PDB entry 2XFF | X-ray diffraction, 1.31 A resolution | chain A

# Chain A
Protein: Beta-amylase
Organism: Hordeum vulgare
Notes: EC 3.2.1.2
Reference sequence: P16098 (AMYB_HORVU); residues 1-535 here = UniProt positions 1-535
Sequence (535 residues; row label = number of the first residue in the row):
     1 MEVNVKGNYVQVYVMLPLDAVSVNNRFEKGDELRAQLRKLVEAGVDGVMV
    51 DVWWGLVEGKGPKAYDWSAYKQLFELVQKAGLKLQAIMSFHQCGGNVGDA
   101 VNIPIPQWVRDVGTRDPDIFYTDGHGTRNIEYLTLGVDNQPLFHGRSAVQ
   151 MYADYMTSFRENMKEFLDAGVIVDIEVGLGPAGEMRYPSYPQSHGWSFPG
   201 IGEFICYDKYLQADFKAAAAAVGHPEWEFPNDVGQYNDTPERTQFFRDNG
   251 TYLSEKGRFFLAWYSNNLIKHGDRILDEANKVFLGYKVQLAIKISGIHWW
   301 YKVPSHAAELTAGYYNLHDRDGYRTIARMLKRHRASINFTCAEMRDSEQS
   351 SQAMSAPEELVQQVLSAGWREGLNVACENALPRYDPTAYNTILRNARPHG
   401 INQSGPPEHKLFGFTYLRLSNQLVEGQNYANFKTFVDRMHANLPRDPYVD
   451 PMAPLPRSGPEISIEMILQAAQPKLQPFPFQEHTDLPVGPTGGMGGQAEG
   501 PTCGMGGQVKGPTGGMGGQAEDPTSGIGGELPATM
Disordered / not traced: 1-3, 490-535
Swiss-Prot annotation at these positions:
  - active site: Glu184 (Proton donor), Glu378 (Proton acceptor)
  - binding site (substrate): Asp51, His91, Asp99, Lys293, His298, Thr340, Asn379, Ala380, Arg418

# Summary
From UniProt: active-site residues Glu184 and Glu378 and 9 substrate-binding residues.
Chain A is Beta-amylase (Hordeum vulgare); the structure, Crystal structure of Barley Beta-Amylase complexed
with acarbose, was determined by X-ray diffraction together with 2XFR, 2XFY, 2XG9, 2XGB and 2XGI from the same
study.
